6EHS - chains L and M of the 4 polymer chains in the assembly; structure by X-ray diffraction, 1.50 A resolution.

Chain L (and M):
Name: Hydrogenase-2 large chain
Organism: Escherichia coli (strain K12)
Notes: EC 1.12.99.6; chain M of this document is another copy of the same molecule, construct and numbering; everything in this record applies to it too
Reference sequence: P0ACE0 (MBHM_ECOLI); residue numbers follow UniProt; this construct covers 1-552
Amino-acid sequence (552 residues; numbered 1 to 552; the number before each row is that of its first residue):
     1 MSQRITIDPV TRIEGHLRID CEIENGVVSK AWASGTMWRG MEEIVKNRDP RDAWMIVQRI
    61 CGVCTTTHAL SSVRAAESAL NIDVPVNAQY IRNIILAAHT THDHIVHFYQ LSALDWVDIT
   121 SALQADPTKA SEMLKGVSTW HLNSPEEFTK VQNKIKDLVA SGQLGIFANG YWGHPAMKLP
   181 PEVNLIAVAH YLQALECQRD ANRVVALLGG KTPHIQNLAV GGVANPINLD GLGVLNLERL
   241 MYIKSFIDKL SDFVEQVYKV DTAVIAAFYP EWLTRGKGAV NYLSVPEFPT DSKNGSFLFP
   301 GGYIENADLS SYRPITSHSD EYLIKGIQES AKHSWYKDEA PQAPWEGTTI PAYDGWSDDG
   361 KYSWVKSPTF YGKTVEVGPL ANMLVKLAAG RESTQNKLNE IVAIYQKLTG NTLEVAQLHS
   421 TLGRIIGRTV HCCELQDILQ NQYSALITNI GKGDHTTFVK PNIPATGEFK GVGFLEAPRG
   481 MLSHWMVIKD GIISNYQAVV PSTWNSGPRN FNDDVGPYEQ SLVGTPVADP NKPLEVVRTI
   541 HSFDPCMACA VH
Not modelled in the structure: 1
Modified positions: C546 (S-hydroxycysteine; CSO)
Ion coordination: Mg2+: E42, A498; Ni2+: C61, C64, C546, C549; carbonmonoxide-(dicyano) iron Fe: C64, C549
Residues lining bound ligands:
  - dithionite (DTN), molecule 1: E196, R199, R203
  - dithionite (DTN), molecule 2: L298, R391, D437, I438, N441
  - carbonmonoxide-(dicyano) iron (FCO): C64, T67, H68, A477, P478, R479, L482, V500, P501, S502, C546, C549
Curated features (UniProtKB/Swiss-Prot):
  - binding site (Ni(2+)): C61, C64, C546, C549
  - site: H552 (Cleavage)
Reported in the primary citation:
  - post-translational modification sites: C546
  - catalytic residues: E14 (citing earlier work)

Chain L / chain M interface:
Residue-residue contacts (17):
  K135(L) with P145(M); E146(M), salt bridge
  T139(L) with E146(M)
  W140(L) with E146(M)
  H141(L) with L142(M); S144(M), hydrogen bond (backbone-side chain); E147(M), salt bridge
  L142(L) with H141(M); L142(M), hydrophobic
  S144(L) with H141(M), hydrogen bond (side chain-backbone)
  P145(L) with K135(M)
  E146(L) with K135(M), salt bridge; T139(M); W140(M)
  E147(L) with H141(M), salt bridge
  K150(L) with H141(M)
  D252(L) with K150(M), salt bridge
Interface residues without a listed pair, chain L (12 interface residues in all): S138
Interface residues without a listed pair, chain M (12 interface residues in all): S138, D252

Summary:
Chain L and chain M each contribute 12 residues to their interface; the contacts include 2 hydrogen bonds and
5 salt bridges. Polar contacts include K135(L)-E146(M), H141(L)-E147(M) and D252(L)-K150(M). Chain L binds
carbonmonoxide-(dicyano) iron and dithionite. UniProt lists 4 Ni2+-binding residues on chain L. The paper
reports the catalytic residue E14(L); a modification site at C546(L).
Chain L and chain M are both Hydrogenase-2 large chain (Escherichia coli (strain K12)); the structure, E. coli
Hydrogenase-2 chemically reduced structure, was determined by X-ray diffraction, deposited together with 6EHQ
and 6EN9.
